7BZT - chains B and D of the 5 polymer chains in the assembly; structure by electron microscopy, 3.00 A resolution.

[Chain B]
Name: Capsid protein VP2
Source organism: Coxsackievirus A10
UniProtKB: G0YPI2 (G0YPI2_9ENTO); residues 1-255 here correspond to UniProt positions 70-324 (UniProt number = residue number + 69)
Amino-acid sequence (255 residues; row label = number of the first residue in the row):
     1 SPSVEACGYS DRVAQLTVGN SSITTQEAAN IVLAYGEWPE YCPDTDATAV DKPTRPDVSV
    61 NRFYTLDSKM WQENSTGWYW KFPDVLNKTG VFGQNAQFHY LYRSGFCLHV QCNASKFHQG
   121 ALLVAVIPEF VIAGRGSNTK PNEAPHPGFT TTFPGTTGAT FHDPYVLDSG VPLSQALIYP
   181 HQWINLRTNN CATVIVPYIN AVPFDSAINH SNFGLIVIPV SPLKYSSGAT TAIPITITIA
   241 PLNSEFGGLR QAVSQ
Disordered / not traced: 1-9

[Chain D]
Name: Capsid protein VP4
Source organism: Coxsackievirus A10
UniProtKB: G0YPI2 (G0YPI2_9ENTO); residue numbers follow UniProt; this construct covers 1-69
Amino-acid sequence (69 residues; row label = number of the first residue in the row):
     1 MGAQVSTQKS GSHETGNVAT GGSTINFTNI NYYKDSYAAS ATRQDFTQDP KKFTQPVLDS
    61 IRELSAPLN
Disordered / not traced: 1-25

[Interface between chain B and chain D]
Residue-residue contacts (15; chain B residue first):
  D11(B) - D59(D)
  R12(B) - L68(D)
  R12(B) - N69(D)
  N30(B) - V57(D)
  N30(B) - L58(D)
  N30(B) - D59(D)  hydrogen bond (side chain-backbone)
  I31(B) - V57(D)
  I31(B) - L58(D)  hydrogen bond (backbone-backbone)
  V32(B) - P56(D)
  L33(B) - P56(D)  hydrogen bond (backbone-backbone)
  L33(B) - L58(D)  hydrophobic
  Y35(B) - K52(D)
  Y35(B) - F53(D)  hydrophobic
  W38(B) - L58(D)  hydrophobic
  T188(B) - L68(D)
Other interface residues (no listed pair), chain B (13 interface residues in all): A29, G36, E37, I195
Other interface residues (no listed pair), chain D (9 interface residues in all): P67

[In short]
13 residues of chain B face 9 of chain D across their interface, with 3 hydrogen bonds. Among the polar pairs
are N30(B)-D59(D), I31(B)-L58(D) and L33(B)-P56(D).
Chain B is Capsid protein VP2 and chain D is Capsid protein VP4, both from Coxsackievirus A10; the structure,
Cryo-EM structure of mature Coxsackievirus A10 in complex with KRM1 at pH 7.4, was determined by electron
microscopy, deposited together with 7BZN, 7BZO, 7BZU, 7C4T, 7C4W, 7C4Y and 7C4Z.
